Entry 8XCG (electron microscopy, 3.46 A resolution); this record covers chains Y and f of the 15 polymer chains in the assembly.

== Chain Y ==
Protein: Tail tip protein M
From: Escherichia phage Lambda
UniProt: P03737 (TIPM_LAMBD); residue numbers follow UniProt; this construct covers 1-109
Chain sequence (109 residues; each row starts with the number of its first residue):
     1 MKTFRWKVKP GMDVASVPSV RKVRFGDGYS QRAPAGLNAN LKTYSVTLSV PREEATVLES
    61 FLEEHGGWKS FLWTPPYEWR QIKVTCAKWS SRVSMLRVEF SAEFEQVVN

== Chain f ==
Protein: Tail tip protein L
From: Escherichia phage Lambda
UniProt: P03738 (TIPL_LAMBD); residue numbers follow UniProt; this construct covers 1-232
Chain sequence (232 residues; numbered 1 to 232; the number before each row is that of its first residue):
     1 MQDIRQETLN ECTRAEQSAS VVLWEIDLTE VGGERYFFCN EQNEKGEPVT WQGRQYQPYP
    61 IQGSGFELNG KGTSTRPTLT VSNLYGMVTG MAEDMQSLVG GTVVRRKVYA RFLDAVNFVN
   121 GNSYADPEQE VISRWRIEQC SELSAVSASF VLSTPTETDG AVFPGRIMLA NTCTWTYRGD
   181 ECGYSGPAVA DEYDQPTSDI TKDKCSKCLS GCKFRNNVGN FGGFLSINKL SQ
Swiss-Prot annotation at these positions:
  - binding site ([4Fe-4S] cluster): C173, C182, C205, C212
  - mutagenesis: C173 (C173S: Complete loss of tail assembly), C182 (C182S: Complete loss of tail assembly), C205 (C205S: Complete loss of tail assembly), C212 (C212S: 96% loss of tail assembly)
Ion coordination: 4Fe-4S cluster Fe: C173, C182, C205, C212
Ligand contacts: 4Fe-4S cluster (SF4): C173, W175, Y177, C182, C205, K207, C208, C212, R215, N217, N220, F221

== Chain Y / chain f interface ==
Contacting residue pairs (26; chain Y residue first):
  R21(Y) with Q17(f), hydrogen bond
  S30(Y) with A15(f)
  Q31(Y) with C12(f), hydrogen bond (side chain-backbone); R14(f); A15(f); Q17(f)
  R32(Y) with A15(f), hydrogen bond (backbone-backbone); E16(f), salt bridge; Q17(f), hydrogen bond (backbone-backbone)
  A33(Y) with Q17(f); S18(f)
  P34(Y) with Q17(f); S18(f); A19(f)
  A35(Y) with A19(f)
  G36(Y) with E41(f)
  L37(Y) with E41(f); Q42(f); N43(f); A110(f), hydrophobic
  N38(Y) with Q42(f); N43(f)
  V108(Y) with Q42(f); E44(f); G46(f)
  N109(Y) with Q42(f)
Other interface residues (no listed pair), chain f (17 interface residues in all): T13, S20, V21, V49

== In short ==
Chain Y and chain f form an interface of 12 and 17 residues respectively, with 4 hydrogen bonds and 1 salt
bridge. Polar contacts include R32(Y)-E16(f), R21(Y)-Q17(f) and Q31(Y)-C12(f). Chain f binds 4Fe-4S cluster.
Here chain Y is Tail tip protein M and chain f is Tail tip protein L, both from Escherichia phage Lambda.
Entry 8XCG (Tail tip complex of bacteriophage lambda in the open state) was determined by electron microscopy
together with 8XCI, 8XCJ and 8XCK from the same study.
